Entry 6V7G (X-ray diffraction, 1.40 A resolution); this record covers chain A.

[Chain A]
Protein: Canavalin
From: Canavalia ensiformis
Reference sequence: P50477 (CANA_CANEN); residue numbers follow UniProt; this construct covers 1-445
Sequence (445 residues; each row starts with the number of its first residue):
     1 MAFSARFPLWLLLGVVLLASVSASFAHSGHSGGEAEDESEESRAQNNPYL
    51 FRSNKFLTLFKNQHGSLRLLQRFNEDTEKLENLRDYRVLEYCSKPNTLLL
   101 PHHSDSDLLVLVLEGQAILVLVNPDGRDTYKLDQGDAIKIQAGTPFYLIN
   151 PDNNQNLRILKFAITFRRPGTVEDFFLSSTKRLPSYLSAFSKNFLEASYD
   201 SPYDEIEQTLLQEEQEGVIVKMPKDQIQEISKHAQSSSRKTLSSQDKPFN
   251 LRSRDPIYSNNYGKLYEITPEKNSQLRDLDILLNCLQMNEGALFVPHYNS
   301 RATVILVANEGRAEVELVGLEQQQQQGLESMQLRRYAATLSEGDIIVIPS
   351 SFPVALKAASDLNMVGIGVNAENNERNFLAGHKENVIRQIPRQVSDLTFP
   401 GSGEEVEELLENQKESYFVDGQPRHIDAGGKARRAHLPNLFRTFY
Disordered / not traced: 1-45, 226-240, 324-330, 425-445
Modified positions: Cys285 (cysteinesulfonic acid; OCS)
Ligand contacts: benzoic acid (BEZ): Leu265, Asn284, Leu286, Phe294, His297, Asn299, Val304, Leu306, Ile348, Val354, Leu356, Arg376

[Summary]
Chain A binds benzoic acid.
Chain A is Canavalin (Canavalia ensiformis); the structure, Binding of Benzoic Acid and Anions Within the
Cupin Domains of the Vicillin Protein Canavalin from ..., was determined by X-ray diffraction, deposited
together with 6V7J and 6V7L.
